PDB entry 8E4C | electron microscopy, 4.00 A resolution | chains C and D of the 4 polymer chains in the assembly

# Chain C
Protein: B-cell antigen receptor complex-associated protein alpha chain, Yellow fluorescent protein
Organism: Mus musculus
UniProtKB: chimeric construct of P11911, P21578: residues 1-169 from P11911 (CD79A_MOUSE) positions 1-169 (same numbers); residues 177-370 from P21578 positions 1-194 (UniProt number = residue number - 176)
Chain sequence (378 residues; each row starts with the number of its first residue; numbers below 1 keep their minus sign (Asp-7 is residue -7)):
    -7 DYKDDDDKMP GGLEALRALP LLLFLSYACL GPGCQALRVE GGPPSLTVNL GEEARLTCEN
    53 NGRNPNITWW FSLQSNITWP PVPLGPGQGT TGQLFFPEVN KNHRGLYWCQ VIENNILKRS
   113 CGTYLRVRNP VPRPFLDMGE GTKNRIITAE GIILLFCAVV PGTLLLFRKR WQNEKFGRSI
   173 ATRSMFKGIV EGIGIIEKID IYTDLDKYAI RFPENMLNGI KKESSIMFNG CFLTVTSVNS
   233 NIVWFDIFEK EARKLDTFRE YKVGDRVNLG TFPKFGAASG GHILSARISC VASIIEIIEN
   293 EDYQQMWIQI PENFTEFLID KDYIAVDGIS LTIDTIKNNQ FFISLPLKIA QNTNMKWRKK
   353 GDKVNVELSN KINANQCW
Disordered / not traced: -7 to 27, 170-370
Sequence notes: expression tag (-7 to 0); linker (170-176)
Curated features (UniProtKB/Swiss-Prot):
  - glycosylation (N-linked (GlcNAc...) asparagine): Asn58, Asn68
  - binding site (FMN): Lys355 to Glu359
Disulfide bonds: Cys50-Cys101
Covalently attached groups: N-acetylglucosamine (NAG) linked to Asn58, Asn68
What the authors report for this chain:
  - post-translational modification sites: Asn68

# Chain D
Protein: B-cell antigen receptor complex-associated protein beta chain
Organism: Mus musculus
UniProtKB: P15530 (CD79B_MOUSE); numbering as in UniProt (aligned over 1-228)
Chain sequence (228 residues; numbered 1 to 228; the number before each row is that of its first residue):
     1 MATLVLSSMP CHWLLFLLLL FSGEPVPAMT SSDLPLNFQG SPCSQIWQHP RFAAKKRSSM
    61 VKFHCYTNHS GALTWFRKRG SQQPQELVSE EGRIVQTQNG SVYTLTIQNI QYEDNGIYFC
   121 KQKCDSANHN VTDSCGTELL VLGFSTLDQL KRRNTLKDGI ILIQTLLIIL FIIVPIFLLL
   181 DKDDGKAGME EDHTYEGLNI DQTATYEDIV TLRTGEVKWS VGEHPGQE
Disordered / not traced: 1-41, 185-196, 204-206, 214-228
Curated features (UniProtKB/Swiss-Prot):
  - modified residue (Phosphotyrosine): Tyr195, Tyr206
  - glycosylation (N-linked (GlcNAc...) asparagine): Asn68, Asn99, Asn130
Disulfide bonds: Cys43-Cys124, Cys65-Cys120
Covalently attached groups: N-acetylglucosamine (NAG) linked to Asn68, Asn99, Asn130

# Interface between chain C and chain D
Inter-chain disulfides: Cys113(C)-Cys135(D)
Pairs across the interface (31; chain C residue first):
  Pro36(C) with Arg51(D), hydrogen bond (backbone-side chain); Ile117(D), hydrophobic; Glu138(D)
  Ser37(C) with Phe52(D); Glu138(D), hydrogen bond
  Gln66(C) with Pro50(D); Arg51(D)
  Cys113(C) with Gln48(D); Arg51(D); Cys135(D), disulfide
  Gly114(C) with Arg51(D), hydrogen bond (backbone-side chain)
  Tyr116(C) with Phe52(D), hydrophobic
  Arg118(C) with Phe52(D)
  Val123(C) with Leu150(D), hydrophobic
  Arg125(C) with Asp158(D), salt bridge
  Leu128(C) with Asn154(D); Lys157(D); Asp158(D)
  Lys135(C) with Lys157(D)
  Asn136(C) with Lys157(D), hydrogen bond
  Ile138(C) with Gln164(D)
  Ile139(C) with Ile160(D), hydrophobic
  Glu142(C) with Ile160(D); Gln164(D), hydrogen bond
  Ile145(C) with Ile168(D), hydrophobic
  Leu146(C) with Leu167(D), hydrophobic; Phe171(D), hydrophobic
  Cys149(C) with Phe171(D)
  Ala150(C) with Phe171(D), hydrophobic
  Pro153(C) with Phe171(D), hydrophobic
  Leu156(C) with Lys182(D)
Other interface residues (no listed pair), chain C (27 interface residues in all): Leu98, Arg120, Phe127, Glu132, Ala141, Arg160
Other interface residues (no listed pair), chain D (23 interface residues in all): Gly136, Leu140, Leu147, Ile161, Val174, Pro175
Interface features reported in the paper:
  - residue pairs: Pro36(C)-Arg51(D) (backbone contact), Ser37(C)-Glu138(D) (hydrogen bond), Cys113(C)-Cys135(D) (covalent link), Gly114(C)-Arg51(D) (backbone contact), Arg125(C)-Asp158(D) (hydrogen bond), Asn136(C)-Lys157(D) (hydrogen bond), Glu142(C)-Gln164(D) (hydrogen bond)

# In short
Chain C and chain D form an interface of 27 and 23 residues respectively; the contacts include 1 disulfide
bond, 5 hydrogen bonds and 1 salt bridge. Polar contacts include Arg125(C)-Asp158(D), Pro36(C)-Arg51(D) and
Ser37(C)-Glu138(D). The authors report backbone contacts between Pro36(C) and Arg51(D) and Gly114(C) and
Arg51(D); hydrogen bonds between Ser37(C) and Glu138(D), Arg125(C) and Asp158(D) and Asn136(C) and Lys157(D)
among others; a contact between Cys113(C) and Cys135(D). The paper reports a modification site at Asn68(C).
Chain C is B-cell antigen receptor complex-associated protein alpha chain, Yellow fluorescent protein and
chain D is B-cell antigen receptor complex-associated protein beta chain, both from Mus musculus; the
structure, IgM BCR fab truncated form, was determined by electron microscopy (same publication as 8EMA).
